PDB entry 4PL1 | X-ray diffraction, 2.58 A resolution | chain B

# Chain B
Molecule: Dual-specificity RNA methyltransferase RlmN
Source organism: Escherichia coli
Notes: EC 2.1.1.192
UniProt: C9QPQ6 (C9QPQ6_ECOD1); residue numbers follow UniProt; this construct covers 17-375
Sequence (359 residues; numbered 17 to 375; the number before each row is that of its first residue):
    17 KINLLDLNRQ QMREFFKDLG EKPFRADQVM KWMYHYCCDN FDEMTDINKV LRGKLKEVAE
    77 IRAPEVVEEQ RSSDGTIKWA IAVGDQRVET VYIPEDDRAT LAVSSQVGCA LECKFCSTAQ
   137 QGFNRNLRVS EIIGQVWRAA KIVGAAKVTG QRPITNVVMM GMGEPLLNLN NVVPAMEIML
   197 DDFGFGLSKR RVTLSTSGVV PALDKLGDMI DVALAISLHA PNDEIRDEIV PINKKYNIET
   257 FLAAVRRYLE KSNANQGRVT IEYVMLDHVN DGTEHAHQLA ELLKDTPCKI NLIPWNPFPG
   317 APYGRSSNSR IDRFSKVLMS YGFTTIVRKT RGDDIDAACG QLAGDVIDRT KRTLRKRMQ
Modified residues: Cys355 (S-methylcysteine; SMC)
Differences from the reference sequence: engineered mutation Ala118 (Cys in C9QPQ6)
Metal / ion sites: 4Fe-4S cluster Fe: Cys125, Cys129, Cys132 (together with S-adenosylmethionine)
Residues lining bound ligands:
  - S-adenosylmethionine (SAM): Phe131, Cys132, Met175, Met176, Gly177, Gly179, Glu180, Pro181, Ser211, Thr212, Ser213, Ser233, His235, Glu278, Val280, Ile309, Pro310, Trp311, Asn312, Phe314, Cys355
  - 4Fe-4S cluster (SF4): Cys125, Leu127, Glu128, Cys129, Phe131, Cys132, Ala135, Gly179, Glu180, Ser213
What the authors report for this chain:
  - mutagenesis - E105A: unchanged catalytic activity
  - mutagenesis - C118A: abolished catalytic activity (citing earlier work)
  - catalytic residues: Cys355 (citing earlier work)
  - mutagenesis - C118A: decreased catalytic activity

# Summary
Ligands of chain B: S-adenosylmethionine and 4Fe-4S cluster. Cys125, Cys129 and Cys132 form the 4Fe-4S cluster
Fe site. The paper reports the catalytic residue Cys355; C118A abolishes catalytic activity.
Chain B is Dual-specificity RNA methyltransferase RlmN (Escherichia coli); the structure, X-ray crystal
structure of C118A RlmN from Escherichia coli with S-adenosylmethionine, was determined by X-ray diffraction
(same publication as 4PL2).
